5TUX - chain A; structure by X-ray diffraction, 1.50 A resolution.

[Chain A]
Molecule: Orange carotenoid-binding protein
From: Synechocystis sp. (strain PCC 6803 / Kazusa)
Reference sequence: P74102 (OCP_SYNY3); residue numbers follow UniProt; this construct covers 1-317
Sequence (323 residues; numbered 1 to 323; the number before each row is that of its first residue):
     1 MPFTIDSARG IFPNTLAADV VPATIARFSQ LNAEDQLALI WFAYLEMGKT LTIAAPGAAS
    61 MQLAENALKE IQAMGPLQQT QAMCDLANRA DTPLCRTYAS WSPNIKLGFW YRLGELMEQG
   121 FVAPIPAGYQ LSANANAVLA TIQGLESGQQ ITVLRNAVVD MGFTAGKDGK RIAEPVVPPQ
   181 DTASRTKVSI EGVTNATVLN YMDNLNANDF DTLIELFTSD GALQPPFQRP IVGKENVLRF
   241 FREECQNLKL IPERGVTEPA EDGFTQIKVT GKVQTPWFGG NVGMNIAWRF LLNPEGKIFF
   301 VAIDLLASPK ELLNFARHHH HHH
Not modelled in the structure: 1-2, 165-169, 313-323
Differences from the reference sequence: expression tag (318-323)
Swiss-Prot annotation at these positions:
  - binding site (echinenone): Glu34 to Ala38, Leu37 to Tyr44, Thr80 to Met83, Leu107 to Met117, Ile125 to Tyr129, Ile151 to Met161, Tyr201, Cys245 to Leu250, Val273 to Met284, Trp288
  - mutagenesis: Glu34 (E34A: Alters carotenoid specificity, <40% quenching, decreases stability of OCP-R, accelerates OCP-R to OCP-O reversion), Tyr44 (Y44F: Acts like wild-type; Y44S: Cannot convert to red form (OCP-R), no NPQ. Does not bind to phycobilisomes), Cys84 (C84A: <40% quenching, decreases stability of OCP-R, accelerates OCP-R to OCP-O reversion), Trp110 (W110F: Acts like wild-type; W110S: Incomplete conversion to red form (OCP-R), no NPQ), Pro126 to Tyr129 (Cannot convert to red form (OCP-R)), Pro126 (P126V: <40% quenching, decreases stability of OCP-R, accelerates OCP-R to OCP-O reversion), Tyr129 (Y129F: <40% quenching, decreases stability of OCP-R, accelerates OCP-R to OCP-O reversion), Arg155 (R155L: Able to convert to red form (OCP-R), no NPQ)
Small-molecule neighbours: beta,beta-caroten-4-one (ECH): Leu37, Ile40, Trp41, Tyr44, Ile53, Leu107, Trp110, Tyr111, Leu113, Gly114, Met117, Ile151, Thr152, Leu154, Arg155, Val158, Met161, Tyr201, Leu205, Leu223, Pro225, Pro226, Phe240, Cys245, Leu248, Leu250, Val273, Thr275, Trp277, Phe278, Met284, Ile286, Trp288, Ile303
From the paper describing this entry:
  - binding site for beta,beta-caroten-4-one: Tyr44, Leu107, Trp110, Tyr201, Trp277, Phe278, Trp288
  - conformationally variable residues (helix shift, side-chain flip): Ala196 to Ala207, Trp277, Phe278, Trp288, Phe290
  - contacts within the chain: Arg155-Glu244 (salt bridge)
  - mutagenesis - Y201F: decreased binding to beta,beta-caroten-4-one
  - mutagenesis - W288F: unchanged binding to beta,beta-caroten-4-one

[In short]
Ligands of chain A: beta,beta-caroten-4-one. UniProt lists 62 echinenone-binding residues and 9 mutagenesis
sites. The paper reports a binding site for beta,beta-caroten-4-one at Tyr44, Leu107 and Trp110 among others;
Y201F reduces binding to beta,beta-caroten-4-one.
Chain A is Orange carotenoid-binding protein (Synechocystis sp. (strain PCC 6803 / Kazusa)); the structure,
crystal structure and light induced structural changes in orange carotenoid protein bound with echinenone, was
determined by X-ray diffraction (same publication as 5TUW and 5TV0).
